9G1T - chain A; structure by X-ray diffraction, 3.00 A resolution.

== Chain A ==
Molecule: Leukotriene C4 synthase
From: Homo sapiens
Notes: EC 4.4.1.20, 2.5.1.-
UniProtKB: Q16873 (LTC4S_HUMAN); numbering as in UniProt (aligned over 2-150)
Chain sequence (157 residues; each row starts with the number of its first residue; numbers below 1 keep their minus sign (Met-6 is residue -6)):
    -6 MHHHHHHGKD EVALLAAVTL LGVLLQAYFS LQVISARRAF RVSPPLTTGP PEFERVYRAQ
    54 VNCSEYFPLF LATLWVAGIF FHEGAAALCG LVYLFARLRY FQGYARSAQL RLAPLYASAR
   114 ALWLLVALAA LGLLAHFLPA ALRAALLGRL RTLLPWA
Not modelled in the structure: -6 to 0, 144-150
Construct notes: initiating methionine (-6); expression tag (-5 to 1)
Ligand contacts:
  - A1IH0 (1-(4-chloranyl-3-fluoranyl-phenyl)-9-[(E)-3-phenylprop-2-enoyl]-1,9-diazaspiro[5.5]undecan-2-one): Val16, Ala20, Tyr21, Leu24, Tyr59, Leu62, Arg90, Leu108, Ser111, Ala112, Leu115, Trp116, Val119
  - palmitoleic acid (PAM): Leu7, Ala10, Val11, Leu14, Gly77, Ala80, Leu81, Leu84

== Overview ==
Chain A binds palmitoleic acid and compound A1IH0.
Chain A is Leukotriene C4 synthase (Homo sapiens); the structure, Human LTC4 synthase in complex with compound
5, was determined by X-ray diffraction (same publication as 9G0U, 9G0V and 9G14).
